PDB entry 9H2B | electron microscopy, 4.10 A resolution (low resolution: residue-level contacts below are approximate; hydrogen-bond / salt-bridge calls are withheld) | chains A and B of the 14 polymer chains in the assembly

[Chain A (and B)]
Molecule: Occlusion-derived virus envelope protein E27
From: Autographa californica nucleopolyhedrovirus
Notes: chain B of this document is another copy of the same molecule, construct and numbering; everything in this record applies to it too
Reference sequence: P41702 (E27_NPVAC); numbering as in UniProt (aligned over 1-290)
Sequence (290 residues; row label = number of the first residue in the row):
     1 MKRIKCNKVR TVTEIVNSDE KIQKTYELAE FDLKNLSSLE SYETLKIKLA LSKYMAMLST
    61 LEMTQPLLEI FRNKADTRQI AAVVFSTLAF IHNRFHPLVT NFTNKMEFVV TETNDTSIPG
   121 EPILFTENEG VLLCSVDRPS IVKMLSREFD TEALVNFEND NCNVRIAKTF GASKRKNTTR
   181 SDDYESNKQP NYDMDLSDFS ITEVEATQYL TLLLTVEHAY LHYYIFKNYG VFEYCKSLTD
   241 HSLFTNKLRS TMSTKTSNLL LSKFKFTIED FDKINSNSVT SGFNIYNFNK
Disordered / not traced: 1-6, 157-160, 177-197, 278-290 (chain B: 1-37, 173-198, 250-254, 272-290)

[Chain A / chain B interface]
Contacting residue pairs - 27 pairs, chain A then chain B:
  Asn7(A) - Phe271(B)
  Lys8(A) - Phe271(B)
  Val9(A) - Glu269(B)
  Val9(A) - Phe271(B)
  Arg10(A) - Ile268(B)
  Arg10(A) - Glu269(B)
  Arg10(A) - Phe271(B)
  Thr11(A) - Phe266(B)
  Thr11(A) - Thr267(B)
  Thr11(A) - Ile268(B)
  Val12(A) - Phe266(B)
  Val12(A) - Thr267(B)
  Thr13(A) - Lys265(B)
  Thr13(A) - Phe266(B)
  Glu14(A) - Phe264(B)
  Glu14(A) - Lys265(B)
  Ile15(A) - Lys263(B)
  Ile15(A) - Phe264(B)
  Val16(A) - Lys263(B)
  Val16(A) - Phe264(B)
  Asn17(A) - Glu40(B)
  Asn17(A) - Glu43(B)
  Glu20(A) - Asn156(B)
  Glu20(A) - Phe157(B)
  Ile22(A) - Leu154(B)
  Ile22(A) - Asn156(B)
  Thr25(A) - Phe271(B)
Other interface residues (no listed pair), chain B (15 interface residues in all): Ser262, Asp270

[In short]
The interface between chain A and chain B involves 14 residues on one side and 15 on the other.
Chain A and chain B are both Occlusion-derived virus envelope protein E27 (Autographa californica
nucleopolyhedrovirus); the structure, AcMNPV basal cap - C14 anchor complex only, was determined by electron
microscopy (same publication as 9H2A, 9H2C, 9H2H, 9H2J and 9H2K).
